7ME6 - chain A; structure by X-ray diffraction, 2.05 A resolution.

Chain A:
Protein: Uncharacterized protein YcnI
From: Bacillus subtilis
UniProtKB: P94431 (YCNI_BACSU); residues 27-155 here = UniProt positions 27-155
Sequence (129 residues; row label = number of the first residue in the row):
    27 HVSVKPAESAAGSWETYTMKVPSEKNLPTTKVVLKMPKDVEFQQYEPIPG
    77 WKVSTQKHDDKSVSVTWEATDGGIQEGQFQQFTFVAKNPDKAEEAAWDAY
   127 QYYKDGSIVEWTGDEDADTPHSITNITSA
Swiss-Prot annotation at these positions:
  - binding site (Cu(2+)): H27, E50
  - site: W137 (Stabilizes the metal-protein interaction)
Residues lining bound ligands: malonate ion (MLI): H27, P48, E50
From the paper describing this entry:
  - conformationally variable residues (side-chain flip): H27, E50
  - contacts within the chain: H27-E50 (hydrogen bond)

Summary:
Chain A binds malonate ion. UniProt lists Cu2+-binding residues H27 and E50. From the paper: conformational
variability at H27 and E50; contacts within the chain involving E50 and H27.
Chain A is Uncharacterized protein YcnI (Bacillus subtilis); the structure, Structure of the apo form of YcnI,
was determined by X-ray diffraction (same publication as 7MEK).
